PDB entry 8JSG | electron microscopy, 4.60 A resolution (low resolution: residue-level contacts below are approximate; hydrogen-bond / salt-bridge calls are withheld) | chains g and z of the 22 polymer chains in the assembly

# Chain g
Molecule: 16S ribosomal RNA
Organism: Escherichia coli
Sequence (1540 nucleotides; numbered 1 to 1540; the number before each row is that of its first residue):
     1 AAAUUGAAGAGUUUGAUCAUGGCUCAGAUUGAACGCUGGCGGCAGGCCUA
    51 ACACAUGCAAGUCGAACGGUAACAGGAAGAAGCUUGCUUCUUUGCUGACG
   101 AGUGGCGGACGGGUGAGUAAUGUCUGGGAAACUGCCUGAUGGAGGGGGAU
   151 AACUACUGGAAACGGUAGCUAAUACCGCAUAACGUCGCAAGACCAAAGAG
   201 GGGGACCUUCGGGCCUCUUGCCAUCGGAUGUGCCCAGAUGGGAUUAGCUA
   251 GUAGGUGGGGUAACGGCUCACCUAGGCGACGAUCCCUAGCUGGUCUGAGA
   301 GGAUGACCAGCCACACUGGAACUGAGACACGGUCCAGACUCCUACGGGAG
   351 GCAGCAGUGGGGAAUAUUGCACAAUGGGCGCAAGCCUGAUGCAGCCAUGC
   401 CGCGUGUAUGAAGAAGGCCUUCGGGUUGUAAAGUACUUUCAGCGGGGAGG
   451 AAGGGAGUAAAGUUAAUACCUUUGCUCAUUGACGUUACCCGCAGAAGAAG
   501 CACCGGCUAACUCCGUGCCAGCAGCCGCGGUAAUACGGAGGGUGCAAGCG
   551 UUAAUCGGAAUUACUGGGCGUAAAGCGCACGCAGGCGGUUUGUUAAGUCA
   601 GAUGUGAAAUCCCCGGGCUCAACCUGGGAACUGCAUCUGAUACUGGCAAG
   651 CUUGAGUCUCGUAGAGGGGGGUAGAAUUCCAGGUGUAGCGGUGAAAUGCG
   701 UAGAGAUCUGGAGGAAUACCGGUGGCGAAGGCGGCCCCCUGGACGAAGAC
   751 UGACGCUCAGGUGCGAAAGCGUGGGGAGCAAACAGGAUUAGAUACCCUGG
   801 UAGUCCACGCCGUAAACGAUGUCGACUUGGAGGUUGUGCCCUUGAGGCGU
   851 GGCUUCCGGAGCUAACGCGUUAAGUCGACCGCCUGGGGAGUACGGCCGCA
   901 AGGUUAAAACUCAAAUGAAAUGACGGGGGCCCGCACAAGCGGUGGAGCAU
   951 GUGGUUUAAUUCGAUGCAACGCGAAGAACCUUACCUGGUCUUGACAUCCA
  1001 CGGAAGUUUUCAGAGAUGAGAAUGUGCCUUCGGGAACCGUGAGACAGGUG
  1051 CUGCAUGGCUGUCGUCAGCUCGUGUUGUGAAAUGUUGGGUUAAGUCCCGC
  1101 AACGAGCGCAACCCUUAUCCUUUGUUGCCAGCGGUCCGGCCGGGAACUCA
  1151 AAGGAGACUGCCAGUGAUAAACUGGAGGAAGGUGGGGAUGACGUCAAGUC
  1201 AUCAUGGCCCUUACGACCAGGGCUACACACGUGCUACAAUGGCGCAUACA
  1251 AAGAGAAGCGACCUCGCGAGAGCAAGCGGACCUCAUAAAGUGCGUCGUAG
  1301 UCCGGAUUGGAGUCUGCAACUCGACUCCAUGAAGUCGGAAUCGCUAGUAA
  1351 UCGUGGAUCAGAAUGCCACGGUGAAUACGUUCCCGGGCCUUGUACACACC
  1401 GCCCGUCACACCAUGGGAGUGGGUUGCAAAAGAAGUAGGUAGCUUAACCU
  1451 UCGGGAGGGCGCUUACCACUUUGUGAUUCAUGACUGGGGUGAAGUCGUAA
  1501 CAAGGUAACCGUAGGGGAACCUGCGGUUGGAUCACCUCCU
Not modelled in the structure: 1

# Chain z
Protein: Small ribosomal subunit protein uS19
Organism: Escherichia coli
UniProtKB: P0A7U3 (RS19_ECOLI); residues 1-80 here correspond to UniProt positions 2-81 (UniProt number = residue number + 1)
Amino-acid sequence (80 residues; each row starts with the number of its first residue):
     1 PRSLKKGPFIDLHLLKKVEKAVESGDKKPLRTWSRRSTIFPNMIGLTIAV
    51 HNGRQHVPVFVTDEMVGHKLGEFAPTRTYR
Not modelled in the structure: 1

# Chain g / chain z interface
Pairs across the interface - 66 pairs, chain g then chain z:
  U956(g) with Arg-80(z)
  U957(g) with Arg-54(z); Thr-78(z)
  A958(g) with Asn-52(z); Gly-53(z); Arg-54(z)
  C985(g) with Gly-53(z)
  U986(g) with His-51(z); Gly-53(z); Arg-54(z)
  G987(g) with Arg-31(z); Trp-33(z)
  G1013(g) with Lys-16(z); Lys-20(z)
  A1014(g) with His-13(z); Lys-16(z); Lys-17(z); Trp-33(z)
  G1015(g) with His-13(z); Lys-16(z)
  A1219(g) with Ser-34(z); Arg-36(z)
  G1220(g) with Trp-33(z); Ser-34(z); Arg-35(z); Arg-36(z); His-51(z); Asn-52(z); Gly-53(z)
  G1221(g) with Arg-35(z); Asn-52(z); Gly-53(z)
  C1226(g) with Arg-77(z)
  A1227(g) with Arg-77(z); Arg-80(z)
  G1309(g) with Arg-2(z)
  G1310(g) with Arg-2(z); Gly-67(z); His-68(z)
  A1311(g) with Arg-2(z); Lys-6(z)
  G1312(g) with Arg-2(z); Ser-3(z); Leu-4(z); Lys-6(z)
  U1313(g) with Lys-5(z)
  C1314(g) with Lys-5(z)
  U1315(g) with Lys-5(z)
  C1317(g) with Phe-9(z); Arg-36(z)
  A1318(g) with Phe-9(z); Arg-35(z); Arg-36(z); Thr-38(z)
  A1319(g) with Leu-4(z); Thr-38(z); Lys-69(z)
  C1320(g) with Leu-4(z); Arg-35(z); Lys-69(z); Gly-71(z); Glu-72(z)
  U1321(g) with Thr-76(z); Arg-77(z)
  C1325(g) with Ser-3(z)
  U1326(g) with Arg-2(z)
Other interface residues (no listed pair), chain g (30 interface residues in all): A1012, A1324
Other interface residues (no listed pair), chain z (31 interface residues in all): Asp-11, Ala-74

# Overview
Chain g and chain z form an interface of 30 and 31 residues respectively.
Here chain g is 16S ribosomal RNA and chain z is Small ribosomal subunit protein uS19, both from Escherichia
coli. Entry 8JSG (Structure of the 30S-IF3 complex from Escherichia coli) was determined by electron
microscopy together with 8JSH from the same study.
